PDB entry 6N95 | X-ray diffraction, 1.80 A resolution | chains A and F of the 6 polymer chains in the assembly

== Chain A (and F) ==
Name: Methylmalonyl-CoA decarboxylase
From: Escherichia coli (strain K12)
Notes: EC 4.1.1.-; chain F of this document is another copy of the same molecule, construct and numbering; everything in this record applies to it too
UniProt: P52045 (SCPB_ECOLI); numbering as in UniProt (aligned over 1-261)
Chain sequence (261 residues; each row starts with the number of its first residue):
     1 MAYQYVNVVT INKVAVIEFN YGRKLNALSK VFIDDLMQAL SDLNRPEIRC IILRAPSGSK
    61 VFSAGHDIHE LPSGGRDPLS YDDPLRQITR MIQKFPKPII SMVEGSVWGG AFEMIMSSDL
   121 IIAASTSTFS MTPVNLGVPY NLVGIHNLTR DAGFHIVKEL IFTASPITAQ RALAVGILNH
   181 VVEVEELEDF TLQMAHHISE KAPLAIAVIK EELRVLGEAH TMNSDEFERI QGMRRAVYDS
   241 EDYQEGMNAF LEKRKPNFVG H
Unresolved in the structure: 1
Construct notes: engineered mutation Ala2 (Ser in P52045)
Swiss-Prot annotation at these positions:
  - binding site (substrate): Ala64 to Ile68, Gly110, Thr132, Lys253
Metal / ion sites: Ni2+: His220 (shared with 1 residue of chain B; 1 residue of chain C)
Small-molecule neighbours: (2R)-sulfonatepropionyl-CoA / (2S)-sulfonatepropionyl-CoA: Lys24, Leu25, Ala27, Lys60, Val61, Ala64, Gly65, His66, Asp67, Ile68, His69, Leu71, Leu79, Leu85, Trp108, Gly109, Gly110, Met131, Thr132, Pro133, Leu136, Val138, Tyr140, Phe250, Lys253

== How chain A and chain F interact ==
Residue-residue contacts (50; chain A residue first):
  Gly75(A) - Arg76(F)  hydrogen bond (backbone-side chain)
  Arg76(A) - Gly75(F)  hydrogen bond (side chain-backbone)
  Arg76(A) - Arg235(F)
  Arg76(A) - Asp239(F)  salt bridge
  Asp77(A) - Arg235(F)  hydrogen bond (backbone-side chain)
  Ser80(A) - Arg235(F)  hydrogen bond
  Tyr81(A) - Asp225(F)  hydrogen bond
  Tyr81(A) - Glu228(F)
  Tyr81(A) - Arg229(F)
  Arg90(A) - Asp225(F)
  Asn141(A) - Glu228(F)  hydrogen bond
  Leu142(A) - Ser224(F)
  Leu142(A) - Glu228(F)  hydrogen bond (backbone-side chain)
  Val143(A) - Ser224(F)
  Val143(A) - Asp225(F)
  Val143(A) - Glu228(F)  hydrogen bond (backbone-side chain)
  Glu218(A) - Asn223(F)
  Glu218(A) - Asp225(F)
  His220(A) - Asn223(F)
  Thr221(A) - Thr221(F)  hydrogen bond
  Thr221(A) - Met222(F)
  Met222(A) - Thr221(F)
  Met222(A) - Met222(F)  hydrogen bond (backbone-backbone)
  Met222(A) - Ser224(F)
  Met222(A) - Phe227(F)
  Asn223(A) - Glu218(F)
  Asn223(A) - His220(F)
  Asn223(A) - Phe227(F)
  Ser224(A) - Leu142(F)
  Ser224(A) - Val143(F)
  Ser224(A) - Phe227(F)
  Asp225(A) - Tyr81(F)  hydrogen bond
  Asp225(A) - Arg90(F)
  Asp225(A) - Val143(F)
  Asp225(A) - Glu218(F)
  Phe227(A) - Met222(F)
  Phe227(A) - Asn223(F)
  Phe227(A) - Ser224(F)
  Phe227(A) - Phe227(F)  hydrophobic
  Phe227(A) - Glu228(F)
  Glu228(A) - Tyr81(F)
  Glu228(A) - Asn141(F)  hydrogen bond
  Glu228(A) - Leu142(F)  hydrogen bond (side chain-backbone)
  Glu228(A) - Val143(F)  hydrogen bond (side chain-backbone)
  Glu228(A) - Phe227(F)
  Arg229(A) - Tyr81(F)
  Arg235(A) - Arg76(F)
  Arg235(A) - Asp77(F)  hydrogen bond (side chain-backbone)
  Arg235(A) - Ser80(F)  hydrogen bond
  Asp239(A) - Arg76(F)  salt bridge
Other interface residues (no listed pair), chain A (26 interface residues in all): Asp82, Arg86, Gln231, Gly232, Tyr238
Other interface residues (no listed pair), chain F (26 interface residues in all): Asp83, Arg86, Gln231, Gly232, Tyr238

== Summary ==
The chain A/chain F interface involves 26 residues from each chain, with 16 hydrogen bonds and 2 salt bridges.
Among the polar pairs are Arg76(A)-Asp239(F), Gly75(A)-Arg76(F) and Asp77(A)-Arg235(F). Ligands of chain A:
(2R)-sulfonatepropionyl-CoA / (2S)-sulfonatepropionyl-CoA. Curated annotation (UniProt) lists 8
substrate-binding residues on chain A.
Chain A and chain F are both Methylmalonyl-CoA decarboxylase (Escherichia coli (strain K12)); the structure,
Methylmalonyl-CoA decarboxylase in complex with 2-sulfonate-propionyl-CoA, was determined by X-ray diffraction
(same publication as 6N92, 6N93, 6N94, 6N96 and 6N97).
